5ZNO - chain A; structure by X-ray diffraction, 1.60 A resolution.

# Chain A
Molecule: Alpha/beta hydrolase family protein
From: Saccharomonospora viridis
Notes: EC 3.1.1.74
Reference sequence: W0TJ64 (W0TJ64_9PSEU); residues 45-304 here = UniProt positions 45-304
Chain sequence (265 residues; numbered 43 to 307; the number before each row is that of its first residue):
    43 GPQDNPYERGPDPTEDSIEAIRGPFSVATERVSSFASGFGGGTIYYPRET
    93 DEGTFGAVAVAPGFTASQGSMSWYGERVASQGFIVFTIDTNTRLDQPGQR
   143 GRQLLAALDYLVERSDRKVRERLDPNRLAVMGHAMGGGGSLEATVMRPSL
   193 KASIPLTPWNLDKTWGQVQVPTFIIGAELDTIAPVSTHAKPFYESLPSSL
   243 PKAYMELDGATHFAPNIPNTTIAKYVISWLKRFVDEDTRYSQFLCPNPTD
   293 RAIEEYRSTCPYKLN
Disordered / not traced: 43-45, 306-307
Construct notes: expression tag (43-44, 305-307); engineered mutation Ala176 (Ser in W0TJ64), Pro226 (Ser in W0TJ64), Ser228 (Arg in W0TJ64)
Cystine bridges: Cys287-Cys302
Metal / ion sites: Ca2+ site 1: Ser76, Ala78, Phe81; Ca2+ site 2: Asp204, Thr206; Ca2+ site 3: Glu220, Asp250, Glu296

# Overview
The Ca2+ site 1 is built by Ser76, Ala78 and Phe81. Asp204 and Thr206 form the Ca2+ site 2.
Chain A is Alpha/beta hydrolase family protein (Saccharomonospora viridis); the structure, Crystal structure
of PET-degrading cutinase Cut190 S176A/S226P/R228S/ mutant in Ca(2+)-bound state, was determined by X-ray
diffraction together with 5ZRQ, 5ZRR and 5ZRS from the same study.
